PDB entry 5ZWR | X-ray diffraction, 1.69 A resolution | chains B and A

[Chain B (and A)]
Molecule: Est-Y29
Notes: chain A of this document is another copy of the same molecule, construct and numbering; everything in this record applies to it too
Sequence (401 residues; each row starts with the number of its first residue; numbers below 1 keep their minus sign (Met-11 is residue -11)):
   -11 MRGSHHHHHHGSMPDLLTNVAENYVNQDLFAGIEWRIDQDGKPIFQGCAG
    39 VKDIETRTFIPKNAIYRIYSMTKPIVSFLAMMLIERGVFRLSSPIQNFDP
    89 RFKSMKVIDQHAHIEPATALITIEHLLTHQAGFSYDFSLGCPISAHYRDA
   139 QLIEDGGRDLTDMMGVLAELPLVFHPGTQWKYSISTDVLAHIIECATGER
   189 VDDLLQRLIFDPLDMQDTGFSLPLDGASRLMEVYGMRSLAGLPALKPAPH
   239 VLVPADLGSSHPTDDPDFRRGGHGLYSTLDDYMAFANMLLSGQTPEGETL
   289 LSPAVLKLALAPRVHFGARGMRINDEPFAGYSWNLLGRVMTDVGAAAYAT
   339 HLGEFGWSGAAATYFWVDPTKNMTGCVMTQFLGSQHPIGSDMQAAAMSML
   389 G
Disordered / not traced: -11 to 1, 389 (chain A: -11 to 0)
Small-molecule neighbours: Dexketoprofen (9KL; (2S)-2-[3-(benzenecarbonyl)phenyl]propanoic acid): Tyr57, Ser58, Tyr123, Phe125, Ile141, Tyr170, Arg225, Ser226, Leu227, Ser248, His261, Gly347, Ala348, Leu370

[Chain B / chain A interface]
Pairs across the interface - 41 pairs, chain B then chain A:
  Ile96(B) with Leu127(A), hydrophobic
  Gln98(B) with Gln98(A); Gly128(A); Cys129(A)
  His99(B) with Asp313(A)
  Ala100(B) with Leu127(A), hydrogen bond (backbone-backbone); Asn312(A); Asp313(A)
  His101(B) with Arg307(A), hydrogen bond; Asp313(A), salt bridge
  Ile102(B) with Leu233(A)
  Leu127(B) with Ile96(A), hydrophobic; Ala100(A), hydrogen bond (backbone-backbone); His134(A)
  Gly128(B) with Gln98(A); Pro130(A)
  Cys129(B) with Gln98(A)
  Pro130(B) with Gly128(A)
  Ala133(B) with Arg136(A); Leu230(A)
  His134(B) with Leu127(A); Leu230(A); Pro231(A), hydrogen bond (side chain-backbone); Leu233(A)
  Arg136(B) with Ala133(A)
  Asp137(B) with Leu230(A)
  Leu158(B) with Leu233(A), hydrophobic
  Pro159(B) with Leu233(A)
  Leu230(B) with Ala133(A); His134(A); Asp137(A)
  Pro231(B) with His134(A), hydrogen bond (backbone-side chain)
  Leu233(B) with Ile102(A); His134(A); Leu158(A), hydrophobic; Pro159(A)
  Arg307(B) with His101(A), hydrogen bond
  Asn312(B) with Ala100(A)
  Asp313(B) with His99(A); Ala100(A); His101(A), salt bridge
Other interface residues (no listed pair), chain B (24 interface residues in all): Asp97, Ile131
Other interface residues (no listed pair), chain A (24 interface residues in all): Asp97, Ile131

[In short]
Chain B and chain A each contribute 24 residues to their interface; the contacts include 6 hydrogen bonds and
2 salt bridges. Polar pairs include His101(B)-Asp313(A), His101(B)-Arg307(A) and His134(B)-Pro231(A). Chain B
binds Dexketoprofen.
Both chains are Est-Y29. Entry 5ZWR (Structural Basis for the Enantioselectivity of Est-Y29 toward
(S)-ketoprofen) was determined by X-ray diffraction, deposited together with 5ZWQ and 5ZWV.
